Entry 4ZP4 (X-ray diffraction, 2.35 A resolution); this record covers chains A and B.

# Chain A
Molecule: Aryl hydrocarbon receptor nuclear translocator
From: Mus musculus
UniProt: P53762 (ARNT_MOUSE); residues 82-464 here = UniProt positions 82-464
Chain sequence (384 residues; row label = number of the first residue in the row):
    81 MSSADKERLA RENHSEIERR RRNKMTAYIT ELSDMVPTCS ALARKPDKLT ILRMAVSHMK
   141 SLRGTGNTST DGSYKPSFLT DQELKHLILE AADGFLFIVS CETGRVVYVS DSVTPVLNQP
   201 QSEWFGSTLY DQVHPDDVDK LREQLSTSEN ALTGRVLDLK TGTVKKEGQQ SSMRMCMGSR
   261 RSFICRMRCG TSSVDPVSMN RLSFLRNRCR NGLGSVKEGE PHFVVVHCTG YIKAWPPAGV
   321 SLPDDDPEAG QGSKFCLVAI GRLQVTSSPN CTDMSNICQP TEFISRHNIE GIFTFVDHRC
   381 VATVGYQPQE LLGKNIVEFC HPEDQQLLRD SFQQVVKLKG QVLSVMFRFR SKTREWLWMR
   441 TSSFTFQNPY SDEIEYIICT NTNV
Unresolved in the structure: 81-97, 143-158, 229-258, 272-300, 316-333, 347-359
Sequence notes: initiating methionine (81)
Swiss-Prot annotation at these positions:
  - region: Leu167 to Ala171 (Mediates the transcription activity and dimerization of the AHR:ARNT complex)
  - mutagenesis: His94 (H94A: Reduces DNA binding), Glu98 (E98A: Reduces DNA binding), Arg102 (R102E: Reduces DNA binding. Decreases transcription factor activity), Leu112 (L112D: Interferes with transcription factor activity; L112E: Impairs heterodimer formation with EPAS1. Impairs heterodimer formation with HIF1A ...), Leu132 (L132E: Impairs heterodimer formation with EPAS1. Impairs heterodimer formation with HIF1A. Significantly destabilizes ARNT?s heterodimeric interactions with both NPAS1 and NPAS3 ...), Val136 (V136D: Impairs heterodimer formation with EPAS1. Impairs heterodimer formation with HIF1A. Significantly destabilizes ARNT?s heterodimeric interactions with both NPAS1 and NPAS3 ...), Met139 (M139D: Interferes with transcription factor activity), Leu164 (L164D: Does not affect transcription factor activity), Leu167 (L167E: Highly reduces transcription activity. Impairs interaction with AHR. Impairs heterodimer formation with EPAS1. Impairs heterodimer formation with HIF1A ...), Ile168 (I168D: Highly reduces transcription activity. Impairs interaction with AHR. Impairs heterodimer formation with EPAS1. Impairs heterodimer formation with HIF1A ...), Ala171 (A171D: Reduces transcription activity. Markedly reduces interaction with AHR. Impairs heterodimer formation with EPAS1. Markedly decreases heterodimer formation with HIF1A ...), Ile264 (I264D: Impairs heterodimer formation with EPAS1. Markedly decreases heterodimer formation with HIF1A. Significantly destabilizes ARNT?s heterodimeric interactions with both NPAS1 and NPAS3 ...), 6 further mutagenesis entries in UniProt

# Chain B
Molecule: Endothelial PAS domain-containing protein 1
From: Mus musculus
UniProt: P97481 (EPAS1_MOUSE); residue numbers follow UniProt; this construct covers 3-361
Chain sequence (360 residues; row label = number of the first residue in the row):
     2 MADKEKKRSS SELRKEKSRD AARCRRSKET EVFYELAHEL PLPHSVSSHL DKASIMRLAI
    62 SFLRTHKLLS SVCSENESEA EADQQMDNLY LKALEGFIAV VTQDGDMIFL SENISKFMGL
   122 TQVELTGHSI FDFTHPCDHE EIRENLTLKN GSGFGKKSKD VSTERDFFMR MKCTVTNRGR
   182 TVNLKSATWK VLHCTGQVRV YNNCPPHSSL CGSKEPLLSC LIIMCEPIQH PSHMDIPLDS
   242 KTFLSRHSMD MKFTYCDDRI LELIGYHPEE LLGRSAYEFY HALDSENMTK SHQNLCTKGQ
   302 VVSGQYRMLA KHGGYVWLET QGTVIYNPRN LQPQCIMCVN YVLSEIEKND VVFSMDQTES
Unresolved in the structure: 2-25, 76-86, 150-161, 202-218, 361
Sequence notes: initiating methionine (2)
Swiss-Prot annotation at these positions:
  - region: Arg26 to Lys53 (DNA-binding), Arg171 to Val192 (Required for heterodimer formation with ARNT)
  - mutagenesis: Ala23 (A23D: Decreases HRE DNA binding), Arg27 (R27A: Decreases HRE DNA binding), Phe169 (F169D: Decreases heterodimer formation with ARNT), Arg171 (R171A: Markedly decreases heterodimer formation with ARNT. Impairs heterodimer formation with ARNT; when associated with D-192), Asn184 (N184D: Decreases HRE DNA binding; when associated with D-186), Lys186 (K186D: Decreases HRE DNA binding; when associated with D-184), Val192 (V192D: Markedly decreases heterodimer formation with ARNT. Impairs heterodimer formation with ARNT; when associated with A-171), His194 (H194A: Decreases heterodimer formation with ARNT)

# How chain A and chain B interact
Pairs across the interface (119):
  Met105(A) with Lys53(B); Met57(B), hydrophobic
  Tyr108(A) with Ala54(B); Met57(B), hydrophobic; Arg58(B); Ile61(B), hydrophobic
  Ile109(A) with Met57(B), hydrophobic
  Glu111(A) with Ile61(B); Arg65(B), salt bridge
  Leu112(A) with Met57(B), hydrophobic
  Lys128(A) with Glu30(B), salt bridge
  Leu129(A) with Lys29(B); Glu30(B)
  Leu132(A) with Val33(B); Phe34(B), hydrophobic; Leu37(B), hydrophobic; Met57(B), hydrophobic
  Arg133(A) with Lys29(B); Val33(B); Glu36(B), salt bridge
  Val136(A) with Leu37(B), hydrophobic
  Met139(A) with Leu37(B), hydrophobic; Phe63(B), hydrophobic
  Leu159(A) with Phe63(B); Phe110(B), hydrophobic
  Thr160(A) with Asp88(B)
  Asp161(A) with Asp88(B)
  Glu163(A) with His67(B), salt bridge; Leu70(B)
  Leu164(A) with Tyr91(B), hydrophobic; Leu92(B), hydrophobic
  Lys165(A) with Tyr91(B)
  His166(A) with Cys74(B)
  Leu167(A) with Ile223(B), hydrophobic
  Ile168(A) with Ile99(B), hydrophobic
  Glu170(A) with Val73(B); Gln198(B); Arg200(B), salt bridge; Ile223(B)
  Ala171(A) with Ile99(B), hydrophobic; Thr196(B); Gly197(B); Ile223(B)
  Leu176(A) with Tyr91(B), hydrophobic
  Tyr188(A) with Met87(B), hydrophobic
  Asp216(A) with Glu346(B)
  Lys220(A) with Asp240(B); Val343(B)
  Glu223(A) with Asp240(B); Ser241(B), hydrogen bond; Lys242(B), salt bridge
  Gln224(A) with Asp240(B), hydrogen bond
  Arg260(A) with Lys93(B), hydrogen bond (side chain-backbone); Ala94(B), hydrogen bond (side chain-backbone); Leu95(B), hydrogen bond (side chain-backbone); Glu96(B), salt bridge; Lys117(B); Ile237(B); Pro238(B)
  Arg261(A) with Pro238(B)
  Ile264(A) with Glu320(B); Leu344(B), hydrophobic
  Arg266(A) with Leu344(B), hydrogen bond (side chain-backbone); Ser345(B)
  Val305(A) with Gln306(B)
  His307(A) with Glu320(B), salt bridge
  Thr309(A) with Ala94(B), hydrogen bond (side chain-backbone); Glu96(B)
  Gly310(A) with Ala94(B), hydrogen bond (backbone-backbone); Glu96(B)
  Tyr311(A) with Leu90(B); Lys93(B); Ala94(B)
  Ile340(A) with Tyr91(B); Ala94(B), hydrophobic; Leu95(B), hydrophobic
  Arg342(A) with Glu227(B), salt bridge
  Gln344(A) with Gln306(B); Glu320(B)
  Val345(A) with Asp167(B)
  Ile364(A) with Leu284(B), hydrophobic
  Arg366(A) with Tyr278(B), hydrogen bond (side chain-backbone); Glu279(B), hydrogen bond (side chain-backbone); Tyr281(B), hydrogen bond (side chain-backbone); Ala283(B); Ser286(B)
  Phe373(A) with Met356(B)
  Thr374(A) with Ser355(B); Met356(B), hydrogen bond (backbone-backbone)
  Phe375(A) with His282(B); Ala283(B), hydrophobic; Leu310(B), hydrophobic; Phe354(B)
  Val376(A) with Phe354(B), hydrogen bond (backbone-backbone)
  His378(A) with Lys349(B), hydrogen bond
  Pro388(A) with Val353(B)
  Gln389(A) with Val353(B)
  Leu392(A) with Phe354(B); Ser355(B); Met356(B)
  Gly393(A) with Met356(B)
  Phe446(A) with Tyr278(B), hydrophobic; Ser286(B); Thr290(B)
  Asn448(A) with Asp251(B), hydrogen bond (side chain-backbone); Tyr278(B); His293(B)
  Pro449(A) with Tyr278(B); Thr290(B); His293(B); Gln294(B)
  Tyr450(A) with Met250(B); Asp251(B); His293(B)
  Glu455(A) with Ser276(B), hydrogen bond; Tyr278(B)
  Tyr456(A) with Tyr278(B), hydrogen bond (side chain-backbone); Glu279(B); Ser286(B), hydrogen bond
Other interface residues (no listed pair), chain A (72 interface residues in all): Met115, Lys140, Leu142, Gln162, Ala172, Ser190, Asp217, Asp219, Ser262, Phe263, Val338, Ala339, Ile372, Ser451
Other interface residues (no listed pair), chain B (80 interface residues in all): Arg26, Glu32, Glu40, Pro42, Leu64, Thr66, Asn89, Ile224, Met225, Glu287, Cys297, Gly305, Tyr342, Val352

# In short
72 residues of chain A face 80 of chain B across their interface; the contacts include 18 hydrogen bonds and 9
salt bridges. Polar contacts include Glu111(A)-Arg65(B), Lys128(A)-Glu30(B) and Arg133(A)-Glu36(B). UniProt
lists 18 mutagenesis sites on chain A; 8 mutagenesis sites on chain B.
Chain A is Aryl hydrocarbon receptor nuclear translocator and chain B is Endothelial PAS domain-containing
protein 1, both from Mus musculus; the structure, Crystal Structure of the Heterodimeric HIF-2a:ARNT Complex,
was determined by X-ray diffraction, deposited together with 4ZPH, 4ZPK, 4ZPR and 4ZQD.
